Entry 4NO6 (X-ray diffraction, 3.00 A resolution); this record covers chains H and I of the 28 polymer chains in the assembly.

# Chain H
Molecule: Proteasome subunit beta type-2
From: Saccharomyces cerevisiae S288c
Notes: EC 3.4.25.1
UniProtKB: P25043 (PSB2_YEAST); residues 1-232 here correspond to UniProt positions 30-261 (UniProt number = residue number + 29)
Chain sequence (232 residues; row label = number of the first residue in the row):
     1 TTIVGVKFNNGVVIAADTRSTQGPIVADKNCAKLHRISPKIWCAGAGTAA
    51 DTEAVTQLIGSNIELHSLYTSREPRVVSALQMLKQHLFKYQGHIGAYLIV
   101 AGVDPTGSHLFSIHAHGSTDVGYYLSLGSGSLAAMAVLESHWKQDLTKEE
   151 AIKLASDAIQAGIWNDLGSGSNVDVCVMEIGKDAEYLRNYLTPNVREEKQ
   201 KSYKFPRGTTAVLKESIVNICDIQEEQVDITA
Disordered / not traced: 223-232
Bound ions: Mg2+ near Gln91 (its only coordinating residue here)
Curated features (UniProtKB/Swiss-Prot):
  - active site: Thr1 (Nucleophile)

# Chain I
Molecule: Proteasome subunit beta type-3
From: Saccharomyces cerevisiae S288c
Notes: EC 3.4.25.1
UniProtKB: P25451 (PSB3_YEAST); residues 0-204 here correspond to UniProt positions 1-205 (UniProt number = residue number + 1)
Chain sequence (205 residues; each row starts with the number of its first residue; numbering starts at 0):
     0 MSDPSSINGGIVVAMTGKDCVAIACDLRLGSQSLGVSNKFEKIFHYGHVF
    50 LGITGLATDVTTLNEMFRYKTNLYKLKEERAIEPETFTQLVSSSLYERRF
   100 GPYFVGPVVAGINSKSGKPFIAGFDLIGCIDEAKDFIVSGTASDQLFGMC
   150 ESLYEPNLEPEDLFETISQALLNAADRDALSGWGAVVYIIKKDEVVKRYL
   200 KMRQD
Disordered / not traced: 0
Bound ions: Mg2+ site 1: Ala174, Asp177, Ser180; Mg2+ site 2: Asp204 (shared with 3 residues of chain Y)
Curated features (UniProtKB/Swiss-Prot):
  - modified residue: Ser30 (Phosphoserine)
  - cross-link: Lys69 (Glycyl lysine isopeptide (Lys-Gly) (interchain with G-Cter in ubiquitin))

# How chain H and chain I interact
Pairs across the interface (59):
  Ile25(H) with Asp143(I); Phe146(I), hydrophobic
  Val26(H) with Phe146(I)
  Ala27(H) with Asp130(I)
  Asp28(H) with Asp130(I); Glu131(I)
  Lys29(H) with Glu150(I), salt bridge
  Ala49(H) with Cys128(I), hydrophobic
  Ala50(H) with Tyr95(I); Ile126(I), hydrophobic; Cys128(I), hydrophobic
  Asp51(H) with Tyr95(I), hydrogen bond; Arg98(I), salt bridge
  Ala54(H) with Tyr95(I)
  Tyr90(H) with Phe99(I), hydrophobic
  His93(H) with Arg98(I), hydrogen bond (backbone-side chain); Phe99(I)
  Arg196(H) with Glu150(I), salt bridge
  Lys199(H) with Glu150(I); Ser151(I), hydrogen bond (side chain-backbone); Tyr153(I), hydrogen bond (side chain-backbone)
  Ser202(H) with Glu154(I), hydrogen bond
  Tyr203(H) with Ser151(I); Leu152(I), hydrophobic; Glu154(I)
  Lys204(H) with Glu154(I); Asp161(I)
  Phe205(H) with Leu152(I), hydrophobic; Glu164(I); Gln168(I)
  Arg207(H) with Glu160(I), salt bridge; Asp161(I), salt bridge
  Gly208(H) with Glu164(I), hydrogen bond (backbone-side chain)
  Thr209(H) with Glu164(I), hydrogen bond (backbone-side chain)
  Thr210(H) with Phe163(I); Glu164(I), hydrogen bond (backbone-side chain); Ser167(I); Gln168(I), hydrogen bond; Leu199(I)
  Ala211(H) with Leu199(I); Lys200(I), hydrogen bond (backbone-backbone)
  Val212(H) with Phe163(I), hydrophobic; Tyr198(I)
  Leu213(H) with Tyr198(I), hydrogen bond (backbone-backbone); Leu199(I); Lys200(I)
  Lys214(H) with Arg197(I); Tyr198(I), hydrogen bond (backbone-backbone)
  Glu215(H) with Lys196(I); Arg197(I), salt bridge
  Ser216(H) with Val195(I); Lys196(I), hydrogen bond (backbone-backbone)
  Ile217(H) with Glu193(I); Val194(I)
  Val218(H) with Val194(I), hydrogen bond (backbone-backbone); Lys196(I)
  Asn219(H) with His44(I)
  Ile220(H) with Gly46(I)
  Asp222(H) with Lys74(I), salt bridge
Interface residues without a listed pair, chain H (36 interface residues in all): Thr48, Ile94, Gly95, Pro206
Interface residues without a listed pair, chain I (38 interface residues in all): His47, Phe49, Leu157, Glu158, Thr165, Leu171, Tyr187

# Overview
36 residues of chain H face 38 of chain I across their interface; the contacts include 14 hydrogen bonds and 7
salt bridges. Among the polar pairs are Lys29(H)-Glu150(I), Asp51(H)-Arg98(I) and Arg196(H)-Glu150(I). UniProt
lists active-site residue Thr1(H) on chain H.
Chain H is Proteasome subunit beta type-2 and chain I is Proteasome subunit beta type-3, both from
Saccharomyces cerevisiae S288c; the structure, yCP in complex with Z-Leu-Leu-Leu-vinylsulfone, was determined
by X-ray diffraction (same publication as 4NNN, 4NNW, 4NO1, 4NO8 and 4NO9).
